PDB entry 8EZ7 | electron microscopy, 2.60 A resolution | chains H and L of the 3 polymer chains in the assembly

[Chain H]
Protein: Heavy chain of influenza virus neuraminidase antibody 1F04
Organism: Homo sapiens
Notes: antibody fragment or engineered binder
Chain sequence (126 residues; each row starts with the number of its first residue; a row labelled like 82A-82C holds insertion residues (82A, then the next letters in order)):
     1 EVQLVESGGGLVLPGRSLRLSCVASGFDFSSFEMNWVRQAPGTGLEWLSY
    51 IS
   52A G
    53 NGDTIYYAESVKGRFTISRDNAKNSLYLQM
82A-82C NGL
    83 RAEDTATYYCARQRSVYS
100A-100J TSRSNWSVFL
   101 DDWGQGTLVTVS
Disulfide bonds: Cys22-Cys92
Reported in the primary citation:
  - contacts within the chain: Tyr99-Ser100D (hydrogen bond), Ser100-Ser100B (hydrogen bond), Arg100C-Ser100G (hydrogen bond)

[Chain L]
Protein: Light chain of influenza virus neuraminidase antibody 1F04
Organism: Homo sapiens
Notes: antibody fragment or engineered binder
Chain sequence (110 residues; each row starts with the number of its first residue):
     1 EIVLTQSPGTLSLSPGESATLSCRASQ
   27A S
    28 LAPNYLAWFQQQPGQAPRLLIYGASSRAAGIPDRFSGSGSGTDFTLTITR
    78 LEPEDFAVYYCQQYGGSP
   95A P
    96 YTFGQGTKVEIKR
Disulfide bonds: Cys23-Cys88

[Interface between chain H and chain L]
Contacting residue pairs (42; chain H residue first):
  Asn35(H) with Tyr91(L), hydrogen bond
  Val37(H) with Phe98(L), hydrophobic
  Gln39(H) with Gln38(L), hydrogen bond; Tyr87(L), hydrogen bond
  Gly44(H) with Tyr87(L)
  Leu45(H) with Pro44(L), hydrophobic; Tyr87(L); Phe98(L), hydrophobic
  Trp47(H) with Pro95(L); Pro95A(L), hydrophobic; Tyr96(L); Phe98(L)
  Tyr50(H) with Tyr91(L)
  Tyr58(H) with Pro95(L), hydrophobic; Tyr96(L)
  Tyr91(H) with Gln38(L); Gln42(L); Pro44(L)
  Gln95(H) with Tyr91(L), hydrogen bond
  Val98(H) with Tyr49(L)
  Arg100C(H) with Pro30(L); Asn31(L); Gly50(L), hydrogen bond (side chain-backbone); Ser52(L)
  Asn100E(H) with Asn31(L), hydrogen bond
  Ser100G(H) with Asn31(L); Gly50(L)
  Val100H(H) with Asn31(L), hydrogen bond (backbone-backbone); Tyr91(L)
  Phe100I(H) with Leu46(L), hydrophobic; Tyr49(L), hydrophobic; Tyr91(L), hydrophobic
  Leu100J(H) with Phe36(L); Leu46(L); Gln89(L); Tyr91(L)
  Asp101(H) with Leu46(L)
  Trp103(H) with Phe36(L); Pro44(L), hydrophobic; Phe98(L), hydrophobic
  Gly104(H) with Ala43(L)
  Gln105(H) with Ala43(L)
Other interface residues (no listed pair), chain H (25 interface residues in all): Glu33, Thr43, Glu46, Trp100F
Other interface residues (no listed pair), chain L (21 interface residues in all): Tyr32, Ala34, Gly92
The authors on this interface:
  - pairs named by the authors: Arg100C(H)-Gly50(L) (backbone contact)
  - interface residues, chain L: Asn31(L)

[Overview]
25 residues of chain H face 21 of chain L across their interface, with 7 hydrogen bonds. Polar pairs include
Asn35(H)-Tyr91(L), Gln39(H)-Gln38(L) and Gln39(H)-Tyr87(L). The authors report a backbone contact between
Arg100C(H) and Gly50(L). The paper reports the interface residue Asn31(L); contacts within the chain involving
Tyr99(H), Ser100D(H) and Ser100(H) among others.
Chain H is Heavy chain of influenza virus neuraminidase antibody 1F04 and chain L is Light chain of influenza
virus neuraminidase antibody 1F04, both from Homo sapiens; the structure, Structure of 1F04 Fab in complex
with A/Moscow/10/1999 (H3N2) influenza virus neuraminidase, was determined by electron microscopy together
with 8EZ3 and 8EZ8 from the same study.
